PDB entry 9EW6 | X-ray diffraction, 1.65 A resolution | chains A and P

Chain A:
Protein: 14-3-3 protein sigma
From: Homo sapiens
UniProt: P31947 (1433S_HUMAN); residues 1-231 here = UniProt positions 1-231
Chain sequence (236 residues; numbered -4 to 231; the number before each row is that of its first residue; numbers below 1 keep their minus sign (Gly-4 is residue -4)):
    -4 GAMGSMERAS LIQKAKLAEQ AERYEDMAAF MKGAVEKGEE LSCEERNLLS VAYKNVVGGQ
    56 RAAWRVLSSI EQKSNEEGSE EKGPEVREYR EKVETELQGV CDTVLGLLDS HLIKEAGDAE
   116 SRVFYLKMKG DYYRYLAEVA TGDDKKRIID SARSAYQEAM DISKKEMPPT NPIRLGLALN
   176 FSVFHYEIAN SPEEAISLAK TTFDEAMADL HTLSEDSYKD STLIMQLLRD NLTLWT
Disordered / not traced: -4 to 0, 74-77
Construct notes: expression tag (-4 to 0)
Bound ions: Mg2+: Glu89, Gln93

Chain P:
Protein: Serine/threonine-protein kinase B-raf
Notes: EC 2.7.11.1
UniProt: P15056 (BRAF_HUMAN); numbering as in UniProt (aligned over 361-369)
Chain sequence (9 residues; numbered 361 to 369; the number before each row is that of its first residue):
   361 DRSSSAPNV
Modified / non-standard residues: Ser365 (phosphoserine; SEP)

Interface between chain A and chain P:
Residue-residue contacts (29; chain A residue first):
  Ser45(A) - Asn368(P)  hydrogen bond
  Val46(A) - Asn368(P)
  Val46(A) - Val369(P)
  Lys49(A) - Ser365(P)
  Lys49(A) - Asn368(P)
  Asn50(A) - Asn368(P)
  Arg56(A) - Ser365(P)
  Arg60(A) - Arg362(P)
  Arg129(A) - Ser365(P)
  Tyr130(A) - Ser365(P)
  Gly171(A) - Ala366(P)
  Leu174(A) - Ser364(P)
  Leu174(A) - Ser365(P)
  Leu174(A) - Ala366(P)
  Asn175(A) - Ser365(P)
  Asn175(A) - Ala366(P)  hydrogen bond (side chain-backbone)
  Val178(A) - Ser363(P)
  Val178(A) - Ser364(P)
  Glu182(A) - Arg362(P)
  Glu182(A) - Ser363(P)  hydrogen bond
  Leu218(A) - Pro367(P)  hydrophobic
  Leu222(A) - Ser364(P)
  Leu222(A) - Ser365(P)
  Leu222(A) - Pro367(P)
  Asn226(A) - Ser363(P)
  Asn226(A) - Ser364(P)  hydrogen bond (side chain-backbone)
  Leu229(A) - Asp361(P)
  Leu229(A) - Arg362(P)
  Trp230(A) - Ser363(P)  hydrogen bond
Other interface residues (no listed pair), chain A (21 interface residues in all): Asn42, Lys122, Tyr181

Overview:
21 residues of chain A and 9 residues of chain P are in contact, with 5 hydrogen bonds. Polar pairs include
Ser45(A)-Asn368(P), Asn175(A)-Ala366(P) and Glu182(A)-Ser363(P). Glu89(A) and Gln93(A) form the Mg2+ site.
Chain A is 14-3-3 protein sigma (Homo sapiens) and chain P is Serine/threonine-protein kinase B-raf; the
structure, Binary structure of 14-3-3s and BRAF phosphopeptide (pS365), was determined by X-ray diffraction.
